PDB entry 2UVP | X-ray diffraction, 1.70 A resolution | chains C and D of the 4 polymer chains in the assembly

[Chain C (and D)]
Name: HOBA
From: Helicobacter pylori
Notes: chain D of this document is another copy of the same molecule, construct and numbering; everything in this record applies to it too
UniProtKB: O25828 (O25828_HELPY); residue numbers follow UniProt; this construct covers 1-180
Amino-acid sequence (186 residues; each row starts with the number of its first residue; numbers below 1 keep their minus sign (Gly-5 is residue -5)):
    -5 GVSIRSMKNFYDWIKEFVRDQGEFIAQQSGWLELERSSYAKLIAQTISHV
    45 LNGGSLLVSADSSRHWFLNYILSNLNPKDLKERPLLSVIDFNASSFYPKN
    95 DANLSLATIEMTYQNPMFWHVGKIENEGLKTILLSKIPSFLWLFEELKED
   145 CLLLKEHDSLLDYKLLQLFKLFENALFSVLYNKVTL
UniProt features mapped onto this chain:
  - binding site (Ca(2+)): Glu17, Glu27, Glu140, Glu143, Asn176
  - mutagenesis: Glu76 to Pro78 (Does not interact with DnaA in vitro, mutant cannot be made in vivo), Leu80 (L80R: Does not interact with DnaA in vitro, mutant cannot be made in vivo), Tyr175 (Y175E: Does not interact with DnaA in vitro, mutant cannot be made in vivo)

[Chain C / chain D interface]
Residue-residue contacts (97; chain C residue first):
  Arg-1(C) with Lys177(D)
  Met1(C) with Lys177(D); Thr179(D), hydrogen bond
  Lys2(C) with Lys177(D), hydrogen bond (backbone-backbone); Val178(D); Thr179(D), hydrogen bond (backbone-backbone)
  Asn3(C) with Thr179(D)
  Phe4(C) with Ala34(D); Ile37(D), hydrophobic; Ala38(D), hydrophobic; Ala169(D), hydrophobic; Val178(D), hydrophobic; Thr179(D), hydrogen bond (backbone-backbone); Leu180(D), hydrophobic
  Tyr5(C) with Ala34(D), hydrophobic; Lys35(D); Ala38(D)
  Trp7(C) with Asn168(D); Ala169(D), hydrophobic; Ser172(D); Val178(D), hydrophobic
  Ile8(C) with Ala34(D), hydrophobic; Leu165(D), hydrophobic
  Phe11(C) with Leu165(D), hydrophobic; Asn168(D)
  Val12(C) with Leu26(D), hydrophobic; Glu27(D); Tyr33(D); Leu165(D), hydrophobic
  Arg13(C) with Glu27(D)
  Gln15(C) with Leu26(D); Gln161(D), hydrogen bond; Lys164(D); Leu165(D)
  Gly16(C) with Ser23(D), hydrogen bond (backbone-side chain)
  Glu17(C) with Glu27(D)
  Ile19(C) with Ile19(D), hydrophobic; Ser23(D)
  Ala20(C) with Ser23(D)
  Ser23(C) with Gly16(D); Ile19(D); Ala20(D)
  Leu26(C) with Val12(D), hydrophobic
  Glu27(C) with Val12(D); Arg13(D)
  Tyr33(C) with Val12(D)
  Ala34(C) with Phe4(D); Tyr5(D), hydrophobic; Ile8(D), hydrophobic
  Lys35(C) with Tyr5(D)
  Ile37(C) with Phe4(D), hydrophobic
  Ala38(C) with Phe4(D), hydrophobic; Tyr5(D)
  Ile41(C) with Phe4(D), hydrophobic
  Ser56(C) with Lys72(D)
  Trp60(C) with Trp60(D); Asn63(D); Tyr64(D)
  Asn63(C) with His59(D), hydrogen bond; Trp60(D)
  Tyr64(C) with Trp60(D), hydrophobic; Asp156(D), hydrogen bond
  Lys72(C) with Ser56(D)
  Asp156(C) with Tyr64(D), hydrogen bond; Leu160(D); Lys164(D), salt bridge
  Tyr157(C) with Tyr157(D); Leu160(D), hydrophobic; Gln161(D); Lys164(D)
  Leu160(C) with Asp156(D); Tyr157(D); Leu160(D), hydrophobic
  Gln161(C) with Gln15(D), hydrogen bond; Ile19(D); Tyr157(D)
  Lys164(C) with Gln15(D); Asp156(D), salt bridge; Tyr157(D)
  Leu165(C) with Ile8(D), hydrophobic; Phe11(D), hydrophobic; Val12(D), hydrophobic; Gln15(D)
  Asn168(C) with Trp7(D); Phe11(D)
  Ala169(C) with Phe4(D), hydrophobic; Trp7(D), hydrophobic
  Ser172(C) with Trp7(D)
  Val173(C) with Phe4(D), hydrophobic
  Lys177(C) with Lys2(D)
  Val178(C) with Lys2(D); Phe4(D), hydrophobic; Trp7(D), hydrophobic
  Thr179(C) with Lys2(D), hydrogen bond (backbone-backbone); Asn3(D); Phe4(D), hydrogen bond (backbone-backbone)
  Leu180(C) with Phe4(D), hydrophobic
Interface residues without a listed pair, chain C (47 interface residues in all): His59, Ser67, Ser153
Interface residues without a listed pair, chain D (44 interface residues in all): Ile41, Ser67, Ser153, Asn176

[Summary]
Chain C and chain D form an interface of 47 and 44 residues respectively, with 12 hydrogen bonds and 2 salt
bridges. Polar contacts include Asp156(C)-Lys164(D), Met1(C)-Thr179(D) and Gln15(C)-Gln161(D). Curated
annotation (UniProt) lists 5 Ca2+-binding residues and 5 mutagenesis sites on chain C.
Both chains are HOBA (Helicobacter pylori). Entry 2UVP (Crystal structure of HobA (HP1230)from Helicobacter
pylori) was determined by X-ray diffraction.
